4BAJ - chain A; structure by X-ray diffraction, 2.30 A resolution.

# Chain A
Name: Chorismate synthase
Source organism: Mycobacterium tuberculosis
Notes: EC 4.2.3.5
Reference sequence: P63611 (AROC_MYCTU); residue numbers follow UniProt; this construct covers 1-401
Sequence (407 residues; numbered 1 to 407; the number before each row is that of its first residue):
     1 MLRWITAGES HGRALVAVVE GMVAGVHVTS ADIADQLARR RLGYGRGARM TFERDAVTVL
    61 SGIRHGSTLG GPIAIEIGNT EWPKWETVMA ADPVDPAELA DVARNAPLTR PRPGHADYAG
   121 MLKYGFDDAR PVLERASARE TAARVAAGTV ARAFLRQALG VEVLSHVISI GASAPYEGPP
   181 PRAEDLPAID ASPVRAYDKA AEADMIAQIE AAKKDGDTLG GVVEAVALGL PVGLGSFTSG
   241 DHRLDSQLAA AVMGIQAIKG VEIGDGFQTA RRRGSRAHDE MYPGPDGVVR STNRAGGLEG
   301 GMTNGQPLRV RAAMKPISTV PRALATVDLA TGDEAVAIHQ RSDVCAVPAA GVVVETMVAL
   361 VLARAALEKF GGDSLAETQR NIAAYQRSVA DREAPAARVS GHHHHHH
Disordered / not traced: 1, 45-55, 341-345, 393-407
Construct notes: expression tag (402-407)
Modified positions: Mse1, Mse50 (selenomethionine); Mse22, Mse89, Mse121, Mse205, Mse253, Mse281, Mse302, Mse314, Mse357 (selenomethionine; parent Met)

# In short
Chain A is Chorismate synthase (Mycobacterium tuberculosis); the structure, MYCOBACTERIUM TUBERCULOSIS
CHORISMATE SYNTHASE after exposure to 266nm UV laser, was determined by X-ray diffraction together with 4BAG,
4BAI and 4H35 from the same study.
